PDB entry 8DEX | electron microscopy, 2.70 A resolution | chains A and L of the 12 polymer chains in the assembly

Chain A:
Name: pre-crRNA processing endonuclease
Organism: Desulfovibrio vulgaris
Notes: EC 3.1.-.-
Reference sequence: Q72WF9 (Q72WF9_DESVH); residue numbers follow UniProt; this construct covers 1-227
Amino-acid sequence (227 residues; row label = number of the first residue in the row):
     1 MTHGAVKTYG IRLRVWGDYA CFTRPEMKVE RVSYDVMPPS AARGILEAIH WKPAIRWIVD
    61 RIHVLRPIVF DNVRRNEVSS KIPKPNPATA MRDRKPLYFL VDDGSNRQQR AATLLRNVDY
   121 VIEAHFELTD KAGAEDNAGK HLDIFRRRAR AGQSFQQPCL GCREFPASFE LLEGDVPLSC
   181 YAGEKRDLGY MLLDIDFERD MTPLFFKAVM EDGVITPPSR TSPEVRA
Unresolved in the structure: 1-7

Chain L:
Molecule: 48-nt RNA strand
Organism: Desulfovibrio vulgaris
Sequence (48 nucleotides; each row starts with the number of its first residue):
     2 GGAUUGAAAC GCCAUGCUCA GGCUGGCGAG UGCGCGCCAC UCAUCAAG

Interface between chain A and chain L:
Residue-residue contacts (46; chain A residue first):
  Thr23(A) with U6(L), sugar contact; G7(L), hydrogen bond to the phosphate
  Arg24(A) with U6(L), sugar contact
  Pro25(A) with U6(L), sugar contact
  Lys28(A) with U6(L), sugar contact
  Arg31(A) with A10(L), base contact
  Ser40(A) with U5(L), sugar contact; U6(L), phosphate contact
  Ala41(A) with U5(L), sugar contact; U6(L), phosphate contact
  Arg43(A) with G3(L), base contact; A4(L), hydrogen bond to the base
  Gly44(A) with U5(L), sugar contact
  Ile45(A) with U5(L), base contact
  Glu47(A) with G2(L), hydrogen bond to the base; G3(L), hydrogen bond to the base
  Trp51(A) with G2(L), base contact; G3(L), hydrogen bond to the base
  Lys52(A) with G2(L), base contact
  Arg75(A) with G12(L), phosphate contact
  Asn76(A) with A10(L), hydrogen bond to the sugar; C11(L), sugar contact; G12(L), hydrogen bond to the sugar
  Glu77(A) with A10(L), sugar contact
  Val78(A) with A10(L), hydrogen bond to the base
  Lys81(A) with A8(L), base contact
  Val101(A) with C11(L), phosphate contact
  Asp102(A) with C11(L), base contact
  Arg107(A) with A10(L), phosphate contact; C11(L), salt bridge to the phosphate
  Gln109(A) with G12(L), base contact
  Arg110(A) with A10(L), hydrogen bond to the base
  Arg148(A) with G2(L), hydrogen bond to the base
  Phe155(A) with G2(L), base contact
  Gln157(A) with U5(L), base contact
  Pro158(A) with U5(L), base contact
  Cys159(A) with U5(L), hydrogen bond to the base
  Gly161(A) with U5(L), hydrogen bond to the base; G7(L), sugar contact
  Cys162(A) with A8(L), phosphate contact
  Arg163(A) with A8(L), hydrogen bond to the phosphate; A9(L), salt bridge to the phosphate
  Glu164(A) with A8(L), phosphate contact
  Leu192(A) with U6(L), base contact
  Phe197(A) with A4(L), stacking on the base
  Pro203(A) with U6(L), base contact
Other interface residues (no listed pair), chain A (43 interface residues in all): Cys21, Ala48, Ile49, His50, Pro53, Ser80, Leu160, Ile195

In short:
43 residues of chain A face 11 of chain L across their interface; the contacts include 13 hydrogen bonds, 2
salt bridges and 1 aromatic stacking contact. Polar pairs include Arg43(A)-A4(L), Glu47(A)-G2(L) and
Glu47(A)-G3(L).
Chain A is pre-crRNA processing endonuclease and chain L is a 48-nt RNA strand, both from Desulfovibrio
vulgaris; the structure, type I-C Cascade, was determined by electron microscopy, deposited together with
8DEJ, 8DFA, 8DFS and 8DFO.
